7AUX - chains A and B; structure by X-ray diffraction, 2.05 A resolution.

Chain A (and B):
Protein: Beta-lactamase
From: Klebsiella pneumoniae
Notes: EC 3.5.2.6; chain B of this document is another copy of the same molecule, construct and numbering; everything in this record applies to it too
UniProtKB: Q6XEC0 (Q6XEC0_KLEPN); numbering as in UniProt (aligned over 24-265)
Sequence (242 residues; each row starts with the number of its first residue):
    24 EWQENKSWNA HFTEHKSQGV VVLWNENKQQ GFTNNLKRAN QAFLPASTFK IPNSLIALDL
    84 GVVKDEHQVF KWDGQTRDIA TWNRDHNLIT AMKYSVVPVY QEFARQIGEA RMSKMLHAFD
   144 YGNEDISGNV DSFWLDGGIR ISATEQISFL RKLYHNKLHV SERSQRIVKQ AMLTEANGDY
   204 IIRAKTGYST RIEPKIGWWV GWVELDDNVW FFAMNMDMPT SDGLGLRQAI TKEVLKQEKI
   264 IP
Modified residues: K73 (lysine nz-carboxylic acid; KCX)
Curated features (UniProtKB/Swiss-Prot):
  - active site: S70 (Acyl-ester intermediate)
  - binding site (a beta-lactam): S70, K73, S118, R250
  - modified residue: K73 (N6-carboxylysine)
  - mutagenesis: S70 (S70A: Does not alter thermal stability; S70G: Increases thermal stability. Abolishes hydrolysis of cephalothin and decreases catalytic efficiency about 60-fold with respect to ampicillin), R189 (R189A: No significant effect on catalytic efficiency with respect to ampicillin. Very little reduction in dimerization at neutral pH. Predominantly monomer at neutral pH; when associated with A-206 ...), R206 (R206A: No significant effect on catalytic efficiency with respect to ampicillin, nitrocefin or imipenem. Very little reduction in dimerization at neutral pH. Predominantly monomer at neutral pH ...)
Residues lining bound ligands: LKW (6-(4-carboxyphenyl)-3-(4-ethylphenyl)-2H-pyrazolo[3,4-b]pyridine-4-carboxylic acid): S70, D101, I102, W105, S118, L158, K208, T209, G210, Y211, T213, R214, L247, R250
From the paper describing this entry:
  - post-translational modification sites: K73
  - binding site for LKW: W105, S118, K208, T209, Y211, T213, R214, R250
  - catalytic residues: S70 (citing earlier work)

Chain A / chain B interface:
Pairs across the interface (32):
  E89(A) with R189(B), salt bridge
  H90(A) with Y177(B)
  T113(A) with D229(B)
  K116(A) with G201(B), hydrogen bond (side chain-backbone); D229(B), salt bridge
  Y117(A) with D229(B), hydrogen bond
  Y177(A) with H90(B)
  E185(A) with R186(B), salt bridge
  R186(A) with E185(B), salt bridge
  R189(A) with E89(B), salt bridge; I190(B); Q193(B)
  I190(A) with R189(B)
  Q193(A) with R189(B), hydrogen bond; R206(B)
  L196(A) with L196(B), hydrophobic; A199(B), hydrophobic; I204(B), hydrophobic; R206(B)
  T197(A) with N200(B)
  E198(A) with A199(B)
  A199(A) with L196(B), hydrophobic; E198(B); A199(B), hydrogen bond (backbone-backbone)
  N200(A) with T197(B)
  G201(A) with K116(B), hydrogen bond (backbone-side chain)
  I204(A) with L196(B), hydrophobic
  R206(A) with Q193(B); L196(B)
  D229(A) with T113(B); K116(B), salt bridge; Y117(B), hydrogen bond
Also at the interface, not in a pair above, chain A (21 interface residues in all): R107
Also at the interface, not in a pair above, chain B (21 interface residues in all): N110

In short:
The chain A/chain B interface involves 21 residues from each chain; the contacts include 6 hydrogen bonds and
6 salt bridges. Polar pairs include E89(A)-R189(B), K116(A)-D229(B) and E185(A)-R186(B). Ligands of chain A:
compound LKW. From the paper: the catalytic residue S70(A); a binding site for LKW at W105(A), S118(A) and
K208(A) among others.
Both chains are Beta-lactamase (Klebsiella pneumoniae). Entry 7AUX (Crystal structure of OXA-48 beta-lactamase
in the complex with the inhbitor ID2) was determined by X-ray diffraction together with 7AW5 from the same
study.
